5YHS - chain A; structure by X-ray diffraction, 2.50 A resolution.

== Chain A ==
Name: Pyruvylated beta-D-galactosidase
Source organism: Bacillus sp
Sequence (475 residues; numbered 1 to 475; the number before each row is that of its first residue):
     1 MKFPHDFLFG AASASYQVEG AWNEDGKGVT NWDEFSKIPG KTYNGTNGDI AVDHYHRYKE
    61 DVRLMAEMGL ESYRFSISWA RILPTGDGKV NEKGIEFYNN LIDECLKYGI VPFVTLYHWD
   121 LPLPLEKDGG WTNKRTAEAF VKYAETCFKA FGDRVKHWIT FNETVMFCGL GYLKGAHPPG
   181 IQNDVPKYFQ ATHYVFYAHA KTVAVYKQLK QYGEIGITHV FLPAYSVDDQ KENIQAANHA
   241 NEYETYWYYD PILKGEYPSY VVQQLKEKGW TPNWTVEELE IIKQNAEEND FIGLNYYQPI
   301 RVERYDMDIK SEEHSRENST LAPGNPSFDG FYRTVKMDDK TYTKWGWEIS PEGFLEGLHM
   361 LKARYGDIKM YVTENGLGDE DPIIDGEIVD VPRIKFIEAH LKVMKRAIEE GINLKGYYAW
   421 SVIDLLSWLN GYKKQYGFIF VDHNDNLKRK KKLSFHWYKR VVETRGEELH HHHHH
Not modelled in the structure: 308-324, 340-346, 471-475
From the paper describing this entry:
  - catalytic residues: Glu-163, Glu-374 (by similarity / conservation)
  - mutagenesis - S427A, Y436A (10-fold): decreased catalytic activity on pNP-beta-D-PvGal
  - mutagenesis - S427E (200-fold): decreased catalytic activity
  - mutagenesis - Y436F: unchanged catalytic activity
  - mutagenesis - N430A: unchanged catalytic activity on pNP-beta-D-PvGal
  - mutagenesis - N430Y, K434A: increased catalytic activity on pNP-beta-D-PvGal
  - mutagenesis - S427E (2.4 7.0-fold): increased catalytic activity on these three substrates

== Overview ==
From the paper: catalytic residues Glu-163 and Glu-374; S427A and Y436A reduce catalytic activity on
pNP-beta-D-PvGal; 7 substitutions were tested in all.
Chain A is Pyruvylated beta-D-galactosidase (Bacillus sp); the structure, Pyruvylated beta-D-galactosidase
from Bacillus sp. HMA207, apo form, was determined by X-ray diffraction, deposited together with 5YIF.
